3P05 - chains C and D of the 5 polymer chains in the assembly; structure by X-ray diffraction, 2.50 A resolution.

== Chain C (and D) ==
Molecule: HIV-1 ca
From: Human immunodeficiency virus 1
Notes: chain D of this document is another copy of the same molecule, construct and numbering; everything in this record applies to it too
UniProt: Q72497 (Q72497_9HIV1); residues 1-231 here correspond to UniProt positions 133-363 (UniProt number = residue number + 132)
Sequence (231 residues; row label = number of the first residue in the row):
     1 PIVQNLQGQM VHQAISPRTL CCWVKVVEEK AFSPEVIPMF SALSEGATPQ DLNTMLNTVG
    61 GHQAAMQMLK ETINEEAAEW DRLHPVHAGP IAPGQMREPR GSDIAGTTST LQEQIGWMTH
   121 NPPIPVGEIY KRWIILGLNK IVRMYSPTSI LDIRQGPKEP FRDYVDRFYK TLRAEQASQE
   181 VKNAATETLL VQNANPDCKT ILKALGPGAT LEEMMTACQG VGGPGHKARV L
Not modelled in the structure: 86-95, 220-231 (chain D: 6-8, 86-95, 220-231)
Differences from the reference sequence: engineered mutation Cys21 (Asn153 in Q72497), Cys22 (Ala154 in Q72497), Ala184 (Trp316 in Q72497), Ala185 (Met317 in Q72497)

== How chain C and chain D interact ==
Contacting residue pairs - 43 pairs, chain C then chain D:
  Gln4(C) - Gln13(D)
  Asn5(C) - Gln13(D)
  Leu6(C) - Asn5(D)
  Leu6(C) - Val11(D)
  Leu6(C) - Gln13(D)
  Thr19(C) - Pro17(D)
  Cys22(C) - Cys21(D)  disulfide
  Glu29(C) - Lys25(D)  salt bridge
  Lys30(C) - Thr58(D)  hydrogen bond (side chain-backbone)
  Glu35(C) - Asn57(D)
  Glu35(C) - Thr58(D)
  Glu35(C) - Val59(D)
  Glu35(C) - Gly60(D)
  Pro38(C) - Asn57(D)
  Met39(C) - Leu20(D)  hydrophobic
  Met39(C) - Val24(D)  hydrophobic
  Met39(C) - Thr58(D)
  Ala42(C) - Leu20(D)  hydrophobic
  Ala42(C) - Thr54(D)
  Arg162(C) - Tyr145(D)
  Val165(C) - Ala64(D)  hydrophobic
  Asp166(C) - His62(D)
  Asp166(C) - Gln63(D)  hydrogen bond (side chain-backbone)
  Asp166(C) - Ala64(D)  hydrogen bond (side chain-backbone)
  Tyr169(C) - Gln63(D)
  Tyr169(C) - Gln67(D)
  Lys170(C) - Gln63(D)
  Arg173(C) - Asn57(D)  hydrogen bond (side chain-backbone)
  Arg173(C) - Val59(D)
  Arg173(C) - Gln63(D)
  Thr210(C) - Glu71(D)
  Leu211(C) - Ala64(D)
  Leu211(C) - Gln67(D)
  Leu211(C) - Met68(D)
  Leu211(C) - Glu71(D)  hydrogen bond (backbone-side chain)
  Glu212(C) - Met68(D)
  Glu212(C) - Lys140(D)  salt bridge
  Met215(C) - Ala64(D)  hydrophobic
  Met215(C) - Met68(D)  hydrophobic
  Met215(C) - Met144(D)  hydrophobic
  Thr216(C) - Met144(D)
  Gln219(C) - Met144(D)
  Gln219(C) - Pro147(D)
Other interface residues (no listed pair), chain C (27 interface residues in all): Gly8, Arg18, Leu43, Glu45
Other interface residues (no listed pair), chain D (26 interface residues in all): Ala14, Ala65, Glu75
Disulfides between the chains: Cys22(C)-Cys21(D)

== In short ==
The interface between chain C and chain D involves 27 residues on one side and 26 on the other, with 1
disulfide bond, 5 hydrogen bonds and 2 salt bridges. Polar contacts include Glu29(C)-Lys25(D),
Glu212(C)-Lys140(D) and Lys30(C)-Thr58(D).
Both chains are HIV-1 ca (Human immunodeficiency virus 1). Entry 3P05 (X-ray structure of pentameric HIV-1 CA)
was determined by X-ray diffraction (same publication as 3P0A).
